PDB entry 6B1U | X-ray diffraction, 2.77 A resolution | chains A and E of the 3 polymer chains in the assembly

Chain A:
Protein: 5'-AMP-activated protein kinase catalytic subunit alpha-2
Organism: Homo sapiens
Notes: EC 2.7.11.1, 2.7.11.27, 2.7.11.31
Reference sequence: P54646 (AAPK2_HUMAN); the construct has insertions or renumbered stretches relative to UniProt, so the offset changes along the chain: 2-374 = UniProt 2-374; 392-546 = UniProt 398-552
Sequence (565 residues; numbered -12 to 546 plus 23 insertion-coded residues; 17 numbers in that range are skipped by the numbering (no residue carries them; nothing is unmodelled there); the number before each row is that of its first residue; a row labelled like 374A-374W holds insertion residues (374A, then the next letters in order); numbers below 1 keep their minus sign (Met-12 is residue -12)):
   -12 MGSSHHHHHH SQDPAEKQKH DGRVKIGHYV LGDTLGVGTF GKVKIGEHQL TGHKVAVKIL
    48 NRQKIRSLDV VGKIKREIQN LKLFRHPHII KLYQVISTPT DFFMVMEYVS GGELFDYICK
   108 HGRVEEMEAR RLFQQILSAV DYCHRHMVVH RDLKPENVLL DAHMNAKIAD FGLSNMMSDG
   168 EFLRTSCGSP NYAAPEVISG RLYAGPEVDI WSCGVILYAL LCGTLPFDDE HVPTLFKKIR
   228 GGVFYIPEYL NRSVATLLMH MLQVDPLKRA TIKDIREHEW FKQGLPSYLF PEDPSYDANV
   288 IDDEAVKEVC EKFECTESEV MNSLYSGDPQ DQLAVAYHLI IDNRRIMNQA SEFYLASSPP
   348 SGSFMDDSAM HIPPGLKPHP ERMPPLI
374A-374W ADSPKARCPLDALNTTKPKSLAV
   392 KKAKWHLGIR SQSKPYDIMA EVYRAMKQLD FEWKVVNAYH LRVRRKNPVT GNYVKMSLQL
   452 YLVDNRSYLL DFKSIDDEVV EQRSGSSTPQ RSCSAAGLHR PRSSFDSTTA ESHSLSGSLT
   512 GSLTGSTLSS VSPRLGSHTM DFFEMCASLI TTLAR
Disordered / not traced: -12 to 7, 301-303, 313-316, 347-362, 374A-374W, 469-523, 545-546
Sequence notes: initiating methionine (-12); expression tag (-11 to 1); conflict Gly271 (Asp in P54646)
Modified positions: Thr172 (phosphothreonine; TPO)
Swiss-Prot annotation at these positions:
  - active site: Asp139 (Proton acceptor)
  - binding site (ATP): Leu22 to Val30, Lys45
  - modified residue: Thr172 (Phosphothreonine), Thr258 (Phosphothreonine), Ser374C (Phosphoserine), Ser485 (Phosphoserine)
Residues lining bound ligands:
  - CG7 (5-{[6-chloro-5-(2'-hydroxy[1,1'-biphenyl]-4-yl)-1H-imidazo[4,5-b]pyridin-2-yl]oxy}-2-methylbenzoic acid): Val11, Leu18, Gly19, Val24, Gly28, Lys29, Lys31, Ile46, Asn48, Asp88, Phe90
  - staurosporine (STU): Leu22, Gly23, Val24, Gly25, Val30, Ala43, Lys45, Ile77, Met93, Glu94, Tyr95, Val96, Gly99, Glu100, Glu143, Asn144, Leu146, Ala156, Asp157

Chain E:
Protein: 5'-AMP-activated protein kinase subunit gamma-1
Organism: Homo sapiens
Reference sequence: P54619 (AAKG1_HUMAN); residues 2-331 here = UniProt positions 2-331
Sequence (336 residues; row label = number of the first residue in the row; numbers below 1 keep their minus sign (Met-4 is residue -4)):
    -4 MADLNWETVI SSDSSPAVEN EHPQETPESN NSVYTSFMKS HRCYDLIPTS SKLVVFDTSL
    56 QVKKAFFALV TNGVRAAPLW DSKKQSFVGM LTITDFINIL HRYYKSALVQ IYELEEHKIE
   116 TWREVYLQDS FKPLVCISPN ASLFDAVSSL IRNKIHRLPV IDPESGNTLY ILTHKRILKF
   176 LKLFITEFPK PEFMSKSLEE LQIGTYANIA MVRTTTPVYV ALGIFVQHRV SALPVVDEKG
   236 RVVDIYSKFD VINLAAEKTY NNLDVSVTKA LQHRSHYFEG VLKCYLHETL ETIINRLVEA
   296 EVHRLVVVDE NDVVKGIVSL SDILQALVLT GGEKKP
Disordered / not traced: -4 to 25, 124, 326-331
Sequence notes: initiating methionine (-4); expression tag (-3 to 1)
Swiss-Prot annotation at these positions:
  - motif: Leu138 to Glu159 (AMPK pseudosubstrate)
  - binding site (ADP): Arg70, Met85 to Asp90, Val130, His151, Arg152, Lys170, Ser242 to Asp245, Arg269, Leu277, His298, Arg299
  - binding site (AMP): Arg70, Met85 to Asp90, Val130, His151, Arg152, Lys170, Thr200, Ala205, Ser226, Ala227, Ser242 to Asp245, Arg269, Leu277, His298, Arg299, Ser314 to Asp317
  - binding site (ATP): Arg70, Met85 to Asp90, Val130, His151, Arg152, Lys170, Ser242 to Asp245, Arg269, Leu277, His298, Arg299
  - modified residue: Ser261 (Phosphoserine), Thr263 (Phosphothreonine), Ser270 (Phosphoserine)
  - mutagenesis: Asp90 (D90A: Reduced AMP-activation of phosphorylation of PRKAA1 or PRKAA2. Reduced ADP activation of phosphorylation of PRKAA1 or PRKAA2), Asp245 (D245A: Reduced AMP-activation of phosphorylation of PRKAA1 or PRKAA2. Reduced ADP activation of phosphorylation of PRKAA1 or PRKAA2), Asp317 (D317A: Reduced AMP-activation of phosphorylation of PRKAA1 or PRKAA2. Does not affect ADP activation of phosphorylation of PRKAA1 or PRKAA2)
Residues lining bound ligands:
  - adenosine monophosphate (AMP), molecule 1: Arg70, Lys170, Ser226, Ile240, Ser242, Phe244, Asp245, Arg269, Phe273, Gly275, Val276, Leu277, Val297, His298, Arg299, Leu300
  - adenosine monophosphate (AMP), molecule 2: His151, Gly199, Thr200, Asn203, Ile204, Ala205, Arg224, Val225, Ser226, Ala227, Leu228, Pro229, His298, Ile312, Ser314, Ser316, Asp317

Chain A / chain E interface:
Residue-residue contacts (72):
  Asn330(A) - His36(E)
  Asn330(A) - Phe179(E)
  Ile333(A) - Leu178(E)
  Ile333(A) - Phe179(E)  hydrophobic
  Ile333(A) - Glu182(E)
  Met334(A) - Asp40(E)
  Met334(A) - Phe175(E)  hydrophobic
  Met334(A) - Phe179(E)  hydrophobic
  Ala337(A) - Leu178(E)  hydrophobic
  Phe340(A) - Arg171(E)  hydrogen bond (backbone-side chain)
  Phe340(A) - Lys174(E)
  Phe340(A) - Phe175(E)
  Phe340(A) - Leu178(E)  hydrophobic
  Tyr341(A) - Asp40(E)  hydrogen bond (side chain-backbone)
  Tyr341(A) - Ile42(E)
  Tyr341(A) - Pro43(E)
  Tyr341(A) - Thr44(E)  hydrogen bond (backbone-backbone)
  Tyr341(A) - Ser45(E)  hydrogen bond (backbone-backbone)
  Tyr341(A) - Arg171(E)
  Tyr341(A) - Phe175(E)
  Leu342(A) - Thr44(E)
  Leu342(A) - Ser45(E)
  His366(A) - Glu296(E)  salt bridge
  Pro367(A) - Phe244(E)
  Pro367(A) - Ala295(E)
  Pro367(A) - Glu296(E)
  Glu368(A) - Arg70(E)  salt bridge
  Glu368(A) - Lys170(E)  salt bridge
  Glu368(A) - Phe244(E)
  Arg369(A) - Phe244(E)
  Met370(A) - Leu64(E)
  Met370(A) - Val65(E)  hydrophobic
  Met370(A) - Gly68(E)
  Met370(A) - Val69(E)  hydrogen bond (side chain-backbone)
  Met370(A) - Phe244(E)  hydrophobic
  Met370(A) - Ile247(E)  hydrophobic
  Pro371(A) - Val65(E)
  Pro371(A) - Asn248(E)
  Pro371(A) - Ala251(E)  hydrophobic
  Pro372(A) - Ala251(E)
  Leu373(A) - Phe62(E)  hydrophobic
  Leu373(A) - Thr66(E)
  Leu373(A) - Ala251(E)
  Ile374(A) - Ala251(E)  hydrogen bond (backbone-backbone)
  Ile374(A) - Glu252(E)
  Ile374(A) - Lys253(E)
  Asn438(A) - Gln80(E)  hydrogen bond
  Val440(A) - Lys78(E)
  Val440(A) - Lys79(E)
  Val440(A) - Gln80(E)
  Pro524(A) - Glu159(E)
  Pro524(A) - Ser160(E)
  Pro524(A) - Gly161(E)  hydrogen bond (backbone-backbone)
  Arg525(A) - Pro158(E)
  Leu526(A) - Gln80(E)
  Gly527(A) - Trp75(E)
  Gly527(A) - Gln80(E)
  Gly527(A) - Gly161(E)
  Ser528(A) - Trp75(E)
  Ser528(A) - Phe82(E)
  Ser528(A) - Ser160(E)
  Ser528(A) - Gly161(E)  hydrogen bond (side chain-backbone)
  Ser528(A) - Asn162(E)  hydrogen bond
  His529(A) - Ser160(E)  hydrogen bond (backbone-backbone)
  His529(A) - Asn162(E)  hydrogen bond (backbone-side chain)
  Thr530(A) - Asn162(E)  hydrogen bond (backbone-side chain)
  Met531(A) - Trp75(E)  hydrophobic
  Met531(A) - Phe82(E)  hydrophobic
  Asp532(A) - Gln80(E)
  Glu535(A) - Trp75(E)  hydrogen bond
  Glu535(A) - Ser77(E)
  Glu535(A) - Gln80(E)  hydrogen bond
Other interface residues (no listed pair), chain A (30 interface residues in all): Asp329, Thr441
Other interface residues (no listed pair), chain E (43 interface residues in all): Leu41, Val50, Ala250, Val297

Summary:
Chain A and chain E form an interface of 30 and 43 residues respectively; the contacts include 15 hydrogen
bonds and 3 salt bridges. Polar pairs include His366(A)-Glu296(E), Glu368(A)-Arg70(E) and Glu368(A)-Lys170(E).
Bound to chain A: staurosporine and compound CG7. Chain E binds adenosine monophosphate.
Chain A is 5'-AMP-activated protein kinase catalytic subunit alpha-2 and chain E is 5'-AMP-activated protein
kinase subunit gamma-1, both from Homo sapiens; the structure, Structure of full-length human AMPK (a2b1g1) in
complex with a small molecule activator SC4, was determined by X-ray diffraction (same publication as 6B2E).
